Entry 2JD6 (X-ray diffraction, 2.75 A resolution); this record covers chains 6 and O of the 24 polymer chains in the assembly.

# Chain 6 (and O)
Molecule: Ferritin homolog
Source organism: Pyrococcus furiosus
Notes: chain O of this document is another copy of the same molecule, construct and numbering; everything in this record applies to it too
UniProt: Q8U2T8 (Q8U2T8_PYRFU); numbering as in UniProt (aligned over 1-174)
Sequence (174 residues; row label = number of the first residue in the row):
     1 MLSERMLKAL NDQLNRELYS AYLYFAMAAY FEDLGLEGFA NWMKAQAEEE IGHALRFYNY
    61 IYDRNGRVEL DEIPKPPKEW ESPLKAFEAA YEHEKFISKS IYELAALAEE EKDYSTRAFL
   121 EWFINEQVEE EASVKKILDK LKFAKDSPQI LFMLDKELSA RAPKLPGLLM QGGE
Unresolved in the structure: 168-174
Ion coordination: Fe ion: Glu17, Glu50, His53

# Interface between chain 6 and chain O
Residue-residue contacts - 65 pairs, chain 6 then chain O:
  Asn15(6) with Tyr22(O), hydrogen bond
  Leu18(6) with Tyr22(O), hydrophobic; Phe25(O), hydrophobic
  Tyr22(6) with Asn15(O); Leu18(O), hydrophobic; Leu70(O); Asp71(O), hydrogen bond (side chain-backbone); Ile73(O)
  Phe25(6) with Leu55(O), hydrophobic; Tyr58(O), hydrophobic; Leu70(O), hydrophobic
  Ala26(6) with Leu70(O)
  Ala28(6) with Tyr58(O), hydrogen bond (backbone-side chain)
  Ala29(6) with Tyr58(O); Tyr62(O), hydrogen bond (backbone-side chain); Arg67(O); Val68(O), hydrophobic
  Tyr30(6) with Arg67(O)
  Glu32(6) with Tyr58(O), hydrogen bond; Tyr62(O)
  Asp33(6) with Tyr62(O); Arg67(O), salt bridge
  Lys44(6) with Tyr58(O)
  Ile51(6) with Ile51(O), hydrophobic
  Tyr58(6) with Phe25(O), hydrophobic; Ala28(O), hydrogen bond (side chain-backbone); Ala29(O), hydrogen bond (side chain-backbone); Glu32(O), hydrogen bond; Lys44(O)
  Tyr62(6) with Ala29(O), hydrogen bond (side chain-backbone); Glu32(O); Asp33(O)
  Arg67(6) with Ala29(O); Tyr30(O); Asp33(O), salt bridge; Lys78(O), hydrogen bond (side chain-backbone)
  Val68(6) with Ala29(O), hydrophobic
  Glu69(6) with Lys75(O), salt bridge; Lys78(O), salt bridge
  Leu70(6) with Tyr22(O); Phe25(O), hydrophobic; Ala26(O), hydrophobic; Lys75(O); Pro76(O)
  Asp71(6) with Tyr22(O), hydrogen bond (backbone-side chain); Lys75(O), salt bridge
  Glu72(6) with Glu72(O); Ile73(O); Pro74(O); Lys75(O)
  Ile73(6) with Tyr22(O); Glu72(O); Ile73(O), hydrogen bond (backbone-backbone)
  Pro74(6) with Glu72(O)
  Lys75(6) with Glu69(O), salt bridge; Leu70(O), hydrogen bond (side chain-backbone); Asp71(O), salt bridge; Glu72(O)
  Pro76(6) with Leu70(O)
  Lys78(6) with Arg67(O), hydrogen bond (backbone-side chain); Glu69(O), salt bridge
  Glu79(6) with Arg67(O)
  Leu165(6) with Ile51(O), hydrophobic; Leu165(O), hydrophobic
  Pro166(6) with Leu55(O), hydrophobic
Also at the interface, not in a pair above, chain 6 (30 interface residues in all): Leu55, Gly66
Also at the interface, not in a pair above, chain O (33 interface residues in all): Leu14, Glu48, Gly52, Gly66, Glu79, Pro166

# Summary
The interface between chain 6 and chain O involves 30 residues on one side and 33 on the other, with 14
hydrogen bonds and 8 salt bridges. Polar pairs include Asp33(6)-Arg67(O), Glu69(6)-Lys75(O) and
Glu69(6)-Lys78(O). Glu17(6), Glu50(6) and His53(6) coordinate a Fe ion ion.
Both chains are Ferritin homolog (Pyrococcus furiosus). Entry 2JD6 (Crystal Structure of the as isolated
Ferritin from the Hyperthermophilic Archaeal Anaerobe Pyrococcus furiosus) was determined by X-ray
diffraction, deposited together with 2JD7.
